1MWN - chains A and X of the 4 polymer chains in the assembly; structure by solution NMR.

== Chain A ==
Molecule: S-100 protein, beta chain
From: Rattus norvegicus
UniProt: P04631 (S100B_RAT); numbering as in UniProt (aligned over 0-91)
Amino-acid sequence (92 residues; each row starts with the number of its first residue; numbering starts at 0):
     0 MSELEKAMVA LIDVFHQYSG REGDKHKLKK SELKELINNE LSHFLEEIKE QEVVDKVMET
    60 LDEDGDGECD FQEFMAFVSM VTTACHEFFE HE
Not modelled in the structure: 0
Ion coordination: Ca2+ site 1: S18, D23, K26, E31; Ca2+ site 2: D61, D63, D65, E67, E72

== Chain X ==
Molecule: F-actin capping protein alpha-1 subunit
UniProt: P52907 (CAZA1_HUMAN); residues 1-12 here correspond to UniProt positions 265-276 (UniProt number = residue number + 264)
Amino-acid sequence (12 residues; each row starts with the number of its first residue):
     1 TRTKIDWNKI LS

== Interface between chain A and chain X ==
Contacting residue pairs - 18 pairs, chain A then chain X:
  H42(A) - K4(X)
  F43(A) - R2(X)
  L44(A) - K4(X)
  L44(A) - I5(X)
  E45(A) - W7(X)
  E45(A) - I10(X)
  E46(A) - K4(X)
  E46(A) - W7(X)
  I47(A) - W7(X)
  V52(A) - W7(X)
  K55(A) - L11(X)
  V56(A) - W7(X)
  V56(A) - L11(X)
  M79(A) - I10(X)
  A83(A) - I10(X)
  E86(A) - K9(X)
  F87(A) - T3(X)
  F87(A) - I5(X)
Also at the interface, not in a pair above, chain A (15 interface residues in all): I36, F76

== Summary ==
Chain A and chain X form an interface of 15 and 8 residues respectively. S18(A), D23(A), K26(A) and E31(A)
coordinate Ca2+ site 1. D61(A), D63(A), D65(A), E67(A) and E72(A) form the Ca2+ site 2.
Chain A is S-100 protein, beta chain (Rattus norvegicus) and chain X is F-actin capping protein alpha-1
subunit; the structure, Solution NMR structure of S100B bound to the high-affinity target peptide TRTK-12, was
determined by solution NMR.
